Entry 8JUU (electron microscopy, 3.80 A resolution); this record covers chains A and N of the 16 polymer chains in the assembly.

[Chain A]
Protein: LDL receptor related protein 2
Source organism: Rattus norvegicus
UniProt: A0A0G2K9W7 (A0A0G2K9W7_RAT); residues 1-4660 here = UniProt positions 1-4660
Amino-acid sequence (4660 residues; row label = number of the first residue in the row):
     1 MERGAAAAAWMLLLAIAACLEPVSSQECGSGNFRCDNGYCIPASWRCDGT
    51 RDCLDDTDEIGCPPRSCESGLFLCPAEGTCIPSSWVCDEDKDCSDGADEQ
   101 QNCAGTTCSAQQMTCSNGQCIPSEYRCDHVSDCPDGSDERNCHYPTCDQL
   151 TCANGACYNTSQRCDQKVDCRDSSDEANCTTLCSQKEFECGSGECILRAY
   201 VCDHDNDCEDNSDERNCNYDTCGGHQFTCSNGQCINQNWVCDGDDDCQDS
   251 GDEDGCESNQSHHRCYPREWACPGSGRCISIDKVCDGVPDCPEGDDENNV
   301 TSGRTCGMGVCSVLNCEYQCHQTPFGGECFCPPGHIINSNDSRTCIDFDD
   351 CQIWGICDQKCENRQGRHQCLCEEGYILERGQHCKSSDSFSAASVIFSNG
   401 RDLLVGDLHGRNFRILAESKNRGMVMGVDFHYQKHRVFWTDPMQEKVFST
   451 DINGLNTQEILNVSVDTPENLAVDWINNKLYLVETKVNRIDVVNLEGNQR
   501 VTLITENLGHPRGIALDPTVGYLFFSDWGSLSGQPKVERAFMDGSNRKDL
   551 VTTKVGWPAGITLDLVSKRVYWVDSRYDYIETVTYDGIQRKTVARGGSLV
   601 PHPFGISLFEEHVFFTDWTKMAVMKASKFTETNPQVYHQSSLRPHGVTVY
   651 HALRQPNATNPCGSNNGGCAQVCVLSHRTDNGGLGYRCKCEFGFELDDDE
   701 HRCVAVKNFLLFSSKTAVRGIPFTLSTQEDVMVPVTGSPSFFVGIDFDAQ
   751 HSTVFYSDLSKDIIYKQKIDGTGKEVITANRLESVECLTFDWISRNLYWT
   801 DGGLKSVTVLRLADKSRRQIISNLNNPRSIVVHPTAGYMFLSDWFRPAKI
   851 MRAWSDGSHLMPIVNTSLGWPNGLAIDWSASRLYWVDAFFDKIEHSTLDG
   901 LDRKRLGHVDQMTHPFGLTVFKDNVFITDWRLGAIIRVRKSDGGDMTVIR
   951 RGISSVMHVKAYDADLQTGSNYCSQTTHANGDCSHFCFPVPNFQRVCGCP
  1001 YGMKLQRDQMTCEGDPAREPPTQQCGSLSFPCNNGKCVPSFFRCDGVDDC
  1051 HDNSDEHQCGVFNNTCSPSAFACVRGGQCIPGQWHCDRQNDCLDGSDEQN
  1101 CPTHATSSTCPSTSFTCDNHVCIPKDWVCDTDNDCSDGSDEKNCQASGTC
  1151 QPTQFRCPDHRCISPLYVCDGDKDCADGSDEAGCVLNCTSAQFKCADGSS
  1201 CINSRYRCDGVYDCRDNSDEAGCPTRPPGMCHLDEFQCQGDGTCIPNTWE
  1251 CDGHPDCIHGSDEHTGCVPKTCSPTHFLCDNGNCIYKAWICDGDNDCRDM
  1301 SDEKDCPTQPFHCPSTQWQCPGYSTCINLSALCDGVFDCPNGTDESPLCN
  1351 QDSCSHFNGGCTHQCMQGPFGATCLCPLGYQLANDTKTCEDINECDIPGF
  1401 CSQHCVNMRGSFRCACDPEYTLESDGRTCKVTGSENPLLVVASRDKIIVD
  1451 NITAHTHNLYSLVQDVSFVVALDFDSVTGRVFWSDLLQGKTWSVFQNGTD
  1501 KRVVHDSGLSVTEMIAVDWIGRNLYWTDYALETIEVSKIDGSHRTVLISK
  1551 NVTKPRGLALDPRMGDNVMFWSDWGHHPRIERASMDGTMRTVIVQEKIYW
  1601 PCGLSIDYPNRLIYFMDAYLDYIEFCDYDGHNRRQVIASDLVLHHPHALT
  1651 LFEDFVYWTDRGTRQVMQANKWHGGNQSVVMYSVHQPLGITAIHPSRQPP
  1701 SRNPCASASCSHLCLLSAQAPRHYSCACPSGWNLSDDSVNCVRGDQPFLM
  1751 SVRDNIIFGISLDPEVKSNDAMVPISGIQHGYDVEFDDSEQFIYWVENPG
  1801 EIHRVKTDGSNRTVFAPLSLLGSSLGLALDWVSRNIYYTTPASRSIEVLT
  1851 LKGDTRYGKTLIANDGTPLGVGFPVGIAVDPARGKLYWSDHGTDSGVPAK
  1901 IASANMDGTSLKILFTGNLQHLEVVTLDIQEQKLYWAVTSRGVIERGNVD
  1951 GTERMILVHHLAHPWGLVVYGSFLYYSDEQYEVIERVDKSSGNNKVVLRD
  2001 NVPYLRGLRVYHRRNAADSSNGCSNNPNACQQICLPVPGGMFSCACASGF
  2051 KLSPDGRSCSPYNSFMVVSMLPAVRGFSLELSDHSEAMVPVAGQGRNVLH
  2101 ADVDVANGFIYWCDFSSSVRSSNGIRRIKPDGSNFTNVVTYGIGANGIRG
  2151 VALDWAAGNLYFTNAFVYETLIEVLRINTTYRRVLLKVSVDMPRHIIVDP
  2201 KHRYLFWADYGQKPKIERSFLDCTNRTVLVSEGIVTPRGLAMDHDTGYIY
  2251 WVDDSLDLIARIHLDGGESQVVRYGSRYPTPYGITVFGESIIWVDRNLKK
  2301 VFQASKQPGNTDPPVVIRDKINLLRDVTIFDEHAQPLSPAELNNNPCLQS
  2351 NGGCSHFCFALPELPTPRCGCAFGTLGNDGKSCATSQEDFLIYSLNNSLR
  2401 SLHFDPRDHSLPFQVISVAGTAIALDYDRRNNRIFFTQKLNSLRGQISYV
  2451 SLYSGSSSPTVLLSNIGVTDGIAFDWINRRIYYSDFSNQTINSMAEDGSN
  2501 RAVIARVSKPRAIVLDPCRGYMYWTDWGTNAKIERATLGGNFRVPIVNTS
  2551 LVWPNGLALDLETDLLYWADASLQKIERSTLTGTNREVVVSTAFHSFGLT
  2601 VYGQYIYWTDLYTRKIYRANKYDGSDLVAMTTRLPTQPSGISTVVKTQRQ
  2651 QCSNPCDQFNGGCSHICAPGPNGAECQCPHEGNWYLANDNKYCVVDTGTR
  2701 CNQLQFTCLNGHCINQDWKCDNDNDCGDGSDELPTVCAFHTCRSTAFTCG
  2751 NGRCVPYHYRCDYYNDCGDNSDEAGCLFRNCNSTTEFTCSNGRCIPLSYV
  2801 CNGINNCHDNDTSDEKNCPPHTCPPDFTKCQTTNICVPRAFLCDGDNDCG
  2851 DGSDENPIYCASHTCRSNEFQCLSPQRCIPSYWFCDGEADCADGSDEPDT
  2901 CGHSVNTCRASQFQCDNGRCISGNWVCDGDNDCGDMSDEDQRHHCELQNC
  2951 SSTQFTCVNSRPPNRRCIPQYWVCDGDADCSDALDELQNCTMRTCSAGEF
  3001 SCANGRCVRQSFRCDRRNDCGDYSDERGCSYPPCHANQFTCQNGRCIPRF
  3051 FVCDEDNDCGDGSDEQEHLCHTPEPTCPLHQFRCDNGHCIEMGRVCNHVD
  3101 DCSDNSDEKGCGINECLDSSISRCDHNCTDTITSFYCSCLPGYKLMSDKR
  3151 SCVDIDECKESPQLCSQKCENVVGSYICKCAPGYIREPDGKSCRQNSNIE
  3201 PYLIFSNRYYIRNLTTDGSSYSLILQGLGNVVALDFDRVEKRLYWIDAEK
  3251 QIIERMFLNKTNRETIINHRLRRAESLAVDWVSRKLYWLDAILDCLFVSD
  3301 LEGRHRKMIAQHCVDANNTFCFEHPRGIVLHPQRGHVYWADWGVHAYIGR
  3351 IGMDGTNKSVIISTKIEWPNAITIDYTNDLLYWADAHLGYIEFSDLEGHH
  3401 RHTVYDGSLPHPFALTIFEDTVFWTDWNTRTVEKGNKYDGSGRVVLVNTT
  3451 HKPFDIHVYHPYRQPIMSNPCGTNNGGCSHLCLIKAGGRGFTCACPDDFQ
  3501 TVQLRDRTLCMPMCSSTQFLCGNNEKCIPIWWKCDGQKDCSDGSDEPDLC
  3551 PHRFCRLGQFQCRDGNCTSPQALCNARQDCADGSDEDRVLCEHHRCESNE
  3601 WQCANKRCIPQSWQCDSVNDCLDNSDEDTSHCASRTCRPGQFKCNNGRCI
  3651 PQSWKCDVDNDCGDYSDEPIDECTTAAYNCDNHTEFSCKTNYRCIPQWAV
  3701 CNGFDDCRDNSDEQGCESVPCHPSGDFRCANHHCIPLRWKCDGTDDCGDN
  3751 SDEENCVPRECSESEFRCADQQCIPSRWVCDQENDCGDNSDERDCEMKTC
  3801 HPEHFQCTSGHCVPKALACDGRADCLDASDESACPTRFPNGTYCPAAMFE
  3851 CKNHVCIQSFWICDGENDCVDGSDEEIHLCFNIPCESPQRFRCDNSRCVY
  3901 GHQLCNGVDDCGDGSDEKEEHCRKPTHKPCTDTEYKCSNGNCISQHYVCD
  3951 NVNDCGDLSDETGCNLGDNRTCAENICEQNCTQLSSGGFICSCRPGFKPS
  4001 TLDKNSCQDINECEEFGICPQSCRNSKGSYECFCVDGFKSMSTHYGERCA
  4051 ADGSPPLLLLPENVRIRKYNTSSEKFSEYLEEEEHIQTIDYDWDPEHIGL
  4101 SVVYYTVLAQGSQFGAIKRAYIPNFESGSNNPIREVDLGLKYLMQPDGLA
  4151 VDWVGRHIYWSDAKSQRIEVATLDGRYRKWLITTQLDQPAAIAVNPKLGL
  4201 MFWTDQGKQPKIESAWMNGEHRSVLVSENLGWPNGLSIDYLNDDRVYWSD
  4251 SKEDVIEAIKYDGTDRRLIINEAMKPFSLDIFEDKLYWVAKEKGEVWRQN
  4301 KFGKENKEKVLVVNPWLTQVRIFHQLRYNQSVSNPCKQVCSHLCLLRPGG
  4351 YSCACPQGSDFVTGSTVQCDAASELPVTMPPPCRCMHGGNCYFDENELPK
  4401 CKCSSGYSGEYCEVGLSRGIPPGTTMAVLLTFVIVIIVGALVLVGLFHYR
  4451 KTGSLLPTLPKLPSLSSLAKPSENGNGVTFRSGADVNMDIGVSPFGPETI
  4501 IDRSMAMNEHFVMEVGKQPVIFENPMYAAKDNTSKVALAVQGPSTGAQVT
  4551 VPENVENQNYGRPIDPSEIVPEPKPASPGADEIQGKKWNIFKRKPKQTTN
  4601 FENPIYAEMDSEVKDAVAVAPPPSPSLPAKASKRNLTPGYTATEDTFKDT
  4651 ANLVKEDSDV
Unresolved in the structure: 1-26, 105-185, 4416-4660
Cystine bridges: Cys28-Cys40, Cys35-Cys53, Cys47-Cys62, Cys67-Cys80, Cys74-Cys93, Cys87-Cys103, Cys190-Cys208, Cys222-Cys234, Cys229-Cys247, Cys241-Cys256, Cys265-Cys278, Cys272-Cys291, Cys285-Cys306, Cys311-Cys320, Cys316-Cys329, Cys331-Cys345, Cys351-Cys361, Cys357-Cys370, Cys372-Cys384, Cys662-Cys673, Cys669-Cys688, Cys690-Cys703, Cys973-Cys987, Cys983-Cys997, Cys999-Cys1012, Cys1025-Cys1037, Cys1032-Cys1050, Cys1044-Cys1059, Cys1066-Cys1079, Cys1073-Cys1092, Cys1086-Cys1101, Cys1110-Cys1122, Cys1117-Cys1135, Cys1129-Cys1144, Cys1150-Cys1162, Cys1157-Cys1175, Cys1169-Cys1184, Cys1188-Cys1201, Cys1195-Cys1214, Cys1208-Cys1223, Cys1231-Cys1244, Cys1238-Cys1257, Cys1251-Cys1267, Cys1272-Cys1284, Cys1279-Cys1297, Cys1291-Cys1306, Cys1313-Cys1326, Cys1320-Cys1339, Cys1333-Cys1349, Cys1354-Cys1365, Cys1361-Cys1374, Cys1376-Cys1389, Cys1395-Cys1405, Cys1401-Cys1414, Cys1416-Cys1429, Cys1710-Cys1726, Cys1728-Cys1741, Cys2023-Cys2034, Cys2030-Cys2044, Cys2046-Cys2059, Cys2347-Cys2358, Cys2354-Cys2369, Cys2371-Cys2383, Cys2518-Cys2652, Cys2656-Cys2667, Cys2663-Cys2676, Cys2678-Cys2693, Cys2701-Cys2713, Cys2708-Cys2726, Cys2720-Cys2737, Cys2742-Cys2754, Cys2749-Cys2767, Cys2761-Cys2776, Cys2781-Cys2794, Cys2789-Cys2807, Cys2801-Cys2818, Cys2823-Cys2836, Cys2830-Cys2849, Cys2843-Cys2860, Cys2865-Cys2878, Cys2872-Cys2891, Cys2885-Cys2901, Cys2908-Cys2920, Cys2915-Cys2933, Cys2927-Cys2945, Cys2950-Cys2967, Cys2957-Cys2980, Cys2974-Cys2990, Cys2995-Cys3007, Cys3002-Cys3020, Cys3014-Cys3029, Cys3034-Cys3046, Cys3041-Cys3059, Cys3053-Cys3070, Cys3077-Cys3089, Cys3084-Cys3102, Cys3096-Cys3111, Cys3116-Cys3128, Cys3124-Cys3137, Cys3139-Cys3152, Cys3158-Cys3169, Cys3165-Cys3178, Cys3180-Cys3193, Cys3313-Cys3321, Cys3471-Cys3482, Cys3478-Cys3493, Cys3495-Cys3510, Cys3514-Cys3527, Cys3521-Cys3540, Cys3534-Cys3550, Cys3555-Cys3567, Cys3562-Cys3580, Cys3574-Cys3591, Cys3596-Cys3608, Cys3603-Cys3621, Cys3615-Cys3632, Cys3637-Cys3649, Cys3644-Cys3662, Cys3656-Cys3673, Cys3680-Cys3694, Cys3688-Cys3707, Cys3701-Cys3716, Cys3721-Cys3734, Cys3729-Cys3747, Cys3741-Cys3756, Cys3761-Cys3773, Cys3768-Cys3786, Cys3780-Cys3795, Cys3800-Cys3812, Cys3807-Cys3825, Cys3819-Cys3834, Cys3844-Cys3856, Cys3851-Cys3869, Cys3863-Cys3880, Cys3885-Cys3898, Cys3893-Cys3911, Cys3905-Cys3922, Cys3930-Cys3942, Cys3937-Cys3955, Cys3949-Cys3964, Cys3972-Cys3981, Cys3977-Cys3991, Cys3993-Cys4007, Cys4013-Cys4023, Cys4019-Cys4032, Cys4034-Cys4049, Cys4336-Cys4344, Cys4340-Cys4353, Cys4355-Cys4369, Cys4383-Cys4391, Cys4385-Cys4401, Cys4403-Cys4412
Glycans and other covalent adducts: 2-acetamido-2-deoxy-alpha-D-galactopyranose (A2G) linked to Thr221, Thr1022, Thr1065, Thr1109, Thr1149, Thr1225, Thr1271, Thr2741, Thr3636, Thr3799, Thr3836; N-acetylglucosamine (NAG) linked to Asn340, Asn462, Asn657, Asn865, Asn1063, Asn1187, Asn1384, Asn1451, Asn1497, Asn1551, Asn1676, Asn1733, Asn1811, Asn2134, Asn2178, Asn2225, Asn2396, Asn2488, Asn2548, Asn2782, Asn2810, Asn3127, Asn3213, Asn3259, Asn3317, Asn3357, Asn3448, Asn3566, Asn3682, Asn3840, Asn3980, Asn4070, Asn4329
Metal / ion sites: Ca2+ site 1: Trp45, Asp48, Thr50, Asp52, Asp58, Glu59; Ca2+ site 2: Trp85, Asp88, Asp90, Asp92, Asp98, Glu99; Ca2+ site 3: Tyr200, Asp203, Asp205, Asp207, Asp213, Glu214; Ca2+ site 4: Trp239, Asp242, Asp244, Asp246, Asp252, Glu253; Ca2+ site 5: Lys283, Asp286, Val288, Asp290, Asp296, Glu297; Ca2+ site 6: Ser575, Asp578, Pro601, Thr1131; Ca2+ site 7: Ala888, Asp891, Thr913; Ca2+ site 8: Phe1042, Asp1045, Val1047, Asp1049, Asp1055, Glu1056; Ca2+ site 9: Trp1084, Asp1087, Gln1089, Asp1091, Asp1097, Glu1098; Ca2+ site 10: Trp1127, Asp1130, Asp1132, Asp1134, Asp1140, Glu1141; Ca2+ site 11: Tyr1167, Asp1170, Asp1172, Asp1174, Asp1180, Glu1181; Ca2+ site 12: Tyr1206, Asp1209, Val1211, Asp1213, Asp1219, Glu1220; 32 more Ca2+ sites not listed; 1 more Ni2+ sites not listed

[Chain N]
Protein: unclear peptide
Source organism: Rattus norvegicus
Amino-acid sequence (5 residues; numbered 1 to 5; the number before each row is that of its first residue; X marks 4 residues of unknown identity (built as UNK)):
     1 XNXXX

[Interface between chain A and chain N]
Residue-residue contacts (6):
  Arg828(A) with Asn2(N), hydrogen bond
  Trp844(A) with Asn2(N)
  Trp870(A) with Asn2(N)
  Asn872(A) with Asn2(N), hydrogen bond
  His914(A) with Asn2(N), hydrogen bond
  Trp930(A) with Asn2(N)
Also at the interface, not in a pair above, chain A (8 interface residues in all): Phe741, Glu786

[Summary]
The interface between chain A and chain N involves 8 residues on one side and 1 on the other, with 3 hydrogen
bonds. Polar pairs include Arg828(A)-Asn2(N), Asn872(A)-Asn2(N) and His914(A)-Asn2(N). Covalently linked
N-acetylglucosamine: at Asn340(A), Asn462(A), Asn657(A), Asn865(A), Asn1063(A) and Asn1187(A) and 27 more.
Chain A is LDL receptor related protein 2 and chain N is unclear peptide, both from Rattus norvegicus; the
structure, rat megalin, was determined by electron microscopy, deposited together with 8JUT, 8JX8, 8JX9, 8JXA,
8JXB, 8JXC and 5 further entries.
